Entry 1CG9 (X-ray diffraction, 2.70 A resolution); this record covers chains A and B of the 3 polymer chains in the assembly.

== Chain A ==
Name: Protein (HLA class I histocompatibility antigen, B-35 B* 3501 alpha chain)
Source organism: Homo sapiens
Reference sequence: P30685 (1B35_HUMAN); residues 1-277 here correspond to UniProt positions 25-301 (UniProt number = residue number + 24)
Sequence (277 residues; each row starts with the number of its first residue):
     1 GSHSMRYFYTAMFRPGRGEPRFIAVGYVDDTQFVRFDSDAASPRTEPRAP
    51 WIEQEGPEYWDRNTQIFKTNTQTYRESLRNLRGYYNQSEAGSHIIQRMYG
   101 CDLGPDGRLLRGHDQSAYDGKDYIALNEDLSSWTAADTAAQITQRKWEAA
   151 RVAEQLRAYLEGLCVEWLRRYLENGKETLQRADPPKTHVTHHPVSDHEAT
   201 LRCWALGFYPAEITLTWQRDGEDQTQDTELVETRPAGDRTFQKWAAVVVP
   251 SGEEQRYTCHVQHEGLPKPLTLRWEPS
Sequence notes: engineered mutation Phe13 (Ser37 in P30685)
Cystine bridges: Cys101-Cys164, Cys203-Cys259

== Chain B ==
Name: Protein (beta-2-microglobulin)
Source organism: Homo sapiens
Reference sequence: P61769 (B2MG_HUMAN); residues 1-100 here correspond to UniProt positions 20-119 (UniProt number = residue number + 19)
Sequence (100 residues; each row starts with the number of its first residue):
     1 MIQRTPKIQVYSRHPAENGKSNFLNCYVSGFHPSDIEVDLLKNGERIEKV
    51 EHSDLSFSKDWSFYLLYYTEFTPTEKDEYACRVNHVTLSQPKIVKWDRDM
Sequence notes: cloning artifact (1)
Cystine bridges: Cys26-Cys81
Curated features (UniProtKB/Swiss-Prot):
  - modified residue: Gln3 (Pyrrolidone carboxylic acid)
  - glycosylation: Ile2 (N-linked (Glc) (glycation) isoleucine), Lys20 (N-linked (Glc) (glycation) lysine), Lys42 (N-linked (Glc) (glycation) lysine), Lys49 (N-linked (Glc) (glycation) lysine), Lys59 (N-linked (Glc) (glycation) lysine), Lys92 (N-linked (Glc) (glycation) lysine), Lys95 (N-linked (Glc) (glycation) lysine)

== Interface between chain A and chain B ==
Contacting residue pairs - 60 pairs, chain A then chain B:
  Phe8(A) with Ser56(B); Phe57(B)
  Tyr9(A) with Phe57(B)
  Thr10(A) with Phe57(B); Phe63(B)
  Met12(A) with Ser34(B); Leu55(B), hydrophobic
  Arg17(A) with Asp35(B), salt bridge
  Ile23(A) with Leu55(B), hydrophobic
  Val25(A) with Asp54(B); Leu55(B); Ser56(B)
  Tyr27(A) with Ser56(B); Tyr64(B), hydrogen bond
  Gln32(A) with Asp54(B), hydrogen bond
  Arg35(A) with Asp54(B), salt bridge
  Arg48(A) with Asp54(B), salt bridge
  Ile94(A) with Pro33(B), hydrophobic; Ser34(B)
  Gln96(A) with His32(B), hydrogen bond; Phe57(B); Trp61(B), hydrogen bond (side chain-backbone); Phe63(B)
  Arg97(A) with Phe57(B)
  Gln115(A) with Trp61(B)
  Ser116(A) with Trp61(B)
  Ala117(A) with Trp61(B)
  Asp119(A) with Ile2(B), hydrogen bond (backbone-backbone); His32(B)
  Gly120(A) with Ile2(B); Arg4(B); His32(B); Trp61(B)
  Lys121(A) with Ile2(B)
  Asp122(A) with Trp61(B), hydrogen bond
  His192(A) with Asp99(B), salt bridge
  Arg202(A) with Asp99(B), hydrogen bond (side chain-backbone); Met100(B)
  Trp204(A) with Asp99(B); Met100(B)
  Val231(A) with Gln9(B)
  Glu232(A) with Lys7(B), salt bridge; Gln9(B), hydrogen bond (backbone-side chain); Tyr27(B), hydrogen bond; Ser29(B), hydrogen bond
  Arg234(A) with Gln9(B), hydrogen bond; Tyr11(B); Met100(B), hydrogen bond (side chain-backbone)
  Pro235(A) with Tyr11(B), hydrogen bond (backbone-side chain); Tyr27(B); Leu66(B), hydrophobic
  Ala236(A) with Arg13(B), hydrogen bond (backbone-side chain); Asn25(B), hydrogen bond (backbone-side chain)
  Gly237(A) with Arg13(B); Leu66(B)
  Asp238(A) with Arg13(B)
  Gln242(A) with Tyr11(B); Ser12(B), hydrogen bond (side chain-backbone); Arg13(B)
  Trp244(A) with Met100(B), hydrogen bond (side chain-backbone)
Other interface residues (no listed pair), chain A (38 interface residues in all): Ser92, Met98, Leu206, Glu229, Thr233
Other interface residues (no listed pair), chain B (27 interface residues in all): Met1, His14, Pro15

== In short ==
Chain A and chain B form an interface of 38 and 27 residues respectively; the contacts include 17 hydrogen
bonds and 5 salt bridges. Polar contacts include Arg17(A)-Asp35(B), Arg35(A)-Asp54(B) and Arg48(A)-Asp54(B).
Here chain A is Protein (HLA class I histocompatibility antigen, B-35 B* 3501 alpha chain) and chain B is
Protein (beta-2-microglobulin), both from Homo sapiens. Entry 1CG9 (Complex recognition of the supertypic
BW6-determinant on HLA-B and-C molecules by the monoclonal antibody SFR8-B6) was determined by X-ray
diffraction.
